PDB entry 3AV4 | X-ray diffraction, 2.75 A resolution | chain A

Chain A:
Protein: DNA (cytosine-5)-methyltransferase 1
Source organism: Mus musculus
Notes: EC 2.1.1.37
UniProtKB: P13864 (DNMT1_MOUSE); residues 291-1620 here = UniProt positions 291-1620
Amino-acid sequence (1330 residues; numbered 291 to 1620; the number before each row is that of its first residue):
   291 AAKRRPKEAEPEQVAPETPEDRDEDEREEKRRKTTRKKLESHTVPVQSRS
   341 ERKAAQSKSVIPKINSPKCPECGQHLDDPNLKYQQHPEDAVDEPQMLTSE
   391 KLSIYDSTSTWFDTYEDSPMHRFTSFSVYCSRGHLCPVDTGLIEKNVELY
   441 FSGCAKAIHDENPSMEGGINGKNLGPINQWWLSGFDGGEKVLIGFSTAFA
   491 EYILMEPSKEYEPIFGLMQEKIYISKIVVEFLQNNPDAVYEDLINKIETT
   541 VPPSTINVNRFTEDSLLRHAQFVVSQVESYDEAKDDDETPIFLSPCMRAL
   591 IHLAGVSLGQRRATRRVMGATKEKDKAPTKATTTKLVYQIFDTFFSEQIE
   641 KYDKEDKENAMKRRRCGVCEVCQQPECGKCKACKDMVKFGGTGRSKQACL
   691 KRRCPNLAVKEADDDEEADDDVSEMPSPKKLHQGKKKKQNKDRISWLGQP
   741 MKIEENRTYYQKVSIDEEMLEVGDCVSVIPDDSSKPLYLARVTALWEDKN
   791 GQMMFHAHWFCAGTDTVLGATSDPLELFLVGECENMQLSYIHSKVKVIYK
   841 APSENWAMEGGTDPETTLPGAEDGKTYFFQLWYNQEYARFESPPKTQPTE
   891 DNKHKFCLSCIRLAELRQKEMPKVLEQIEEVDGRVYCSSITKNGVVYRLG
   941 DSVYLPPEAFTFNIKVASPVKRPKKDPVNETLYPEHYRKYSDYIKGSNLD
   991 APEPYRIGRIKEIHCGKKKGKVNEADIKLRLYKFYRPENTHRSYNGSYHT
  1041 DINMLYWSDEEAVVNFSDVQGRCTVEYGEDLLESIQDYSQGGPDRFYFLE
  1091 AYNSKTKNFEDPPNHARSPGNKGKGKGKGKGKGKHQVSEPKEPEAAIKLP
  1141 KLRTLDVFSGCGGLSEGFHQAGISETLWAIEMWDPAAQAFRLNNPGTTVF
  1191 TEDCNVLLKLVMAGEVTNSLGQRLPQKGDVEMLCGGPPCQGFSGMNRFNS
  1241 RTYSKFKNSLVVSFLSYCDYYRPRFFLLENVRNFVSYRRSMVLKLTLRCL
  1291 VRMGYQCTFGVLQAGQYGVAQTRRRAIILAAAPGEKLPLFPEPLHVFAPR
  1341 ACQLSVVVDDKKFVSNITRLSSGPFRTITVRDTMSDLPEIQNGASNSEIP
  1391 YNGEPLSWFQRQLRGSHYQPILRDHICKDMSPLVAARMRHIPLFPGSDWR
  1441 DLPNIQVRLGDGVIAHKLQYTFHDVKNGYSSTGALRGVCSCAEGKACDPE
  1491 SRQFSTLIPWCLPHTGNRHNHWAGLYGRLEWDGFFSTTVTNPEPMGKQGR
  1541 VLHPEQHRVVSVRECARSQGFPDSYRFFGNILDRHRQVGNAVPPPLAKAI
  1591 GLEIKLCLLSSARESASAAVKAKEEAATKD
Not modelled in the structure: 291-356, 394-404, 606-616, 642-652, 666-687, 711-713, 745-746, 852-864, 957-963, 982-988, 1109-1137, 1613-1620
Bound ions: Zn2+ site 1: C359, C362, C420, H424; Zn2+ site 2: C656, C659, C662, C694; Zn2+ site 3: H796, C823, C897, C900; Zn2+ site 4: C1479, C1481, C1487, H1504
UniProt features mapped onto this chain:
  - zinc finger: N649 to P695 (CXXC-type)
  - region: K1112 to H1125 (7 X 2 AA tandem repeats of K-G)
  - active site: C1229
  - binding site (Zn(2+)): C359, C362, C420, H424, C656, C659, C662, C667, C670, C673, C689, C694
  - binding site (S-adenosyl-L-methionine): S1149, G1153, L1154, E1171, M1172, D1193, C1194, V1582
  - modified residue: K372 (N6-acetyllysine), S515 (Phosphoserine), S555 (Phosphoserine), S713 (Phosphoserine), S717 (Phosphoserine), S735 (Phosphoserine), K752 (N6-acetyllysine), S882 (Phosphoserine), K895 (N6-acetyllysine), K961 (N6-acetyllysine), K965 (N6-acetyllysine), K979 (N6-acetyllysine), K1114 (N6-acetyllysine), K1116 (N6-acetyllysine), K1118 (N6-acetyllysine), K1120 (N6-acetyllysine), K1122 (N6-acetyllysine), K1124 (N6-acetyllysine), K1352 (N6-acetyllysine), K1418 (N6-acetyllysine)
  - cross-link: K1611 (Glycyl lysine isopeptide (Lys-Gly) (interchain with G-Cter in SUMO2))
  - mutagenesis: S515 (S515A: Loss of activity. No effect on DNA-binding capacity; S515E: Slightly reduces activity), C1229 (C1229W: Loss of activity)
What the authors report for this chain:
  - mutagenesis - W1500A, W1500L, W1512A, W1512L: abolished catalytic activity on hemimethylated and unmethylated DNA
  - specificity-determining residues: W1500, W1512 (proposed by the authors, not directly observed)
  - catalytic residues: C1229 (proposed by the authors, not directly observed)

Overview:
C359, C362, C420 and H424 form the Zn2+ site 1. Curated annotation (UniProt) lists active-site residue C1229,
12 Zn2+-binding residues, 8 S-adenosyl-L-methionine-binding residues and 2 mutagenesis sites. From the paper:
the catalytic residue C1229; W1500A, W1500L and W1512A, among others, abolish catalytic activity on
hemimethylated and unmethylated DNA.
Chain A is DNA (cytosine-5)-methyltransferase 1 (Mus musculus); the structure, Crystal structure of mouse DNA
methyltransferase 1, was determined by X-ray diffraction together with 3AV5 and 3AV6 from the same study.
